Entry 7PBP (electron microscopy, 3.20 A resolution); this record covers chains A and F of the 10 polymer chains in the assembly.

Chain A (and F):
Name: Holliday junction ATP-dependent DNA helicase RuvB
From: Streptococcus thermophilus
Notes: EC 3.6.4.12; chain F of this document is another copy of the same molecule, construct and numbering; everything in this record applies to it too
UniProtKB: A0A2U2MES7 (A0A2U2MES7_STRTR); residue numbers follow UniProt; this construct covers 19-333
Chain sequence (315 residues; numbered 19 to 333; the number before each row is that of its first residue):
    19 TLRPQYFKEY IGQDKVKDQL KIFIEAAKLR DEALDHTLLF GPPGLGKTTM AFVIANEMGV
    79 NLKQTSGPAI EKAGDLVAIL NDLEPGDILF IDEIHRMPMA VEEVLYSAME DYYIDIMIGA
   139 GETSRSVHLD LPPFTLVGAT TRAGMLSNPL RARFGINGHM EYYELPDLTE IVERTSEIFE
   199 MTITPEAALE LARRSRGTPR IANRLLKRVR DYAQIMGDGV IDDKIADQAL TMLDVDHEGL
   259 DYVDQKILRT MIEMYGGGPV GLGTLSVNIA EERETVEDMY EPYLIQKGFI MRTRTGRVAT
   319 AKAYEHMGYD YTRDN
Unresolved in the structure: 331-333
Ligand contacts:
  - ADP (adenosine-5'-diphosphate): Leu-20, Arg-21, Pro-22, Tyr-28, Ile-29, Pro-61, Gly-62, Leu-63, Gly-64, Lys-65, Thr-66, Thr-67, Tyr-181, Ile-189, Pro-217, Arg-218, Asn-221
  - ATP-gamma-S (AGS; phosphothiophosphoric acid-adenylate ester): Glu-128, Pro-167, Arg-171
From the paper describing this entry:
  - conformationally variable residues (side-chain flip): Arg-218

Interface between chain A and chain F:
Residue-residue contacts (27):
  Arg-21(A) with Glu-128(F), salt bridge; Asp-129(F), salt bridge
  Gln-82(A) with Tyr-131(F), hydrogen bond; Asp-133(F), hydrogen bond
  Ser-84(A) with Glu-121(F)
  Pro-86(A) with Glu-121(F)
  Asp-100(A) with Met-135(F)
  Arg-114(A) with Met-117(F), hydrogen bond
  Arg-218(A) with Glu-128(F), salt bridge; Arg-171(F)
  Arg-226(A) with Phe-41(F); Asp-53(F), salt bridge; Gly-173(F), hydrogen bond (side chain-backbone)
  Arg-228(A) with Arg-48(F)
  Asp-229(A) with Ala-44(F); Arg-48(F), salt bridge
  Gln-232(A) with Leu-47(F); Arg-48(F), hydrogen bond
  Ile-233(A) with Ile-40(F); Glu-43(F); Ala-44(F), hydrophobic
  Met-234(A) with Ile-40(F), hydrophobic
  Thr-282(A) with Arg-312(F), hydrogen bond
  Val-285(A) with Arg-310(F); Thr-311(F); Arg-312(F)
  Ala-288(A) with Arg-310(F)
Also at the interface, not in a pair above, chain A (27 interface residues in all): Phe-70, Glu-89, Ala-96, Asp-110, Arg-222, Lys-225, Tyr-230, Met-250, Gly-281, Glu-289, Glu-290
Also at the interface, not in a pair above, chain F (26 interface residues in all): Gln-37, Glu-50, Ala-118, Ser-142, Ala-170, Phe-172, Ile-174

Summary:
27 residues of chain A and 26 residues of chain F are in contact; the contacts include 6 hydrogen bonds and 5
salt bridges. Polar contacts include Arg-21(A)/Glu-128(F), Arg-21(A)/Asp-129(F) and Arg-218(A)/Glu-128(F).
Ligands of chain A: ADP and ATP-gamma-S. The paper reports conformational variability at Arg-218(A).
Both chains are Holliday junction ATP-dependent DNA helicase RuvB (Streptococcus thermophilus). Entry 7PBP
(RuvAB branch migration motor complexed to the Holliday junction - RuvB AAA+ state s5 [t2 dataset]) was
determined by electron microscopy together with 7PBL, 7PBM, 7PBN, 7PBO, 7PBQ, 7PBR and 3 further entries from
the same study.
